PDB entry 4KH4 | X-ray diffraction, 3.00 A resolution | chains A and B

== Chain A (and B) ==
Name: Nucleoside-triphosphatase 2
Source organism: Toxoplasma gondii
Notes: EC 3.6.1.15; chain B of this document is another copy of the same molecule, construct and numbering; everything in this record applies to it too
UniProtKB: Q27895 (NTP2_TOXGO); numbering as in UniProt (aligned over 26-628)
Amino-acid sequence (611 residues; numbered 25 to 635; the number before each row is that of its first residue):
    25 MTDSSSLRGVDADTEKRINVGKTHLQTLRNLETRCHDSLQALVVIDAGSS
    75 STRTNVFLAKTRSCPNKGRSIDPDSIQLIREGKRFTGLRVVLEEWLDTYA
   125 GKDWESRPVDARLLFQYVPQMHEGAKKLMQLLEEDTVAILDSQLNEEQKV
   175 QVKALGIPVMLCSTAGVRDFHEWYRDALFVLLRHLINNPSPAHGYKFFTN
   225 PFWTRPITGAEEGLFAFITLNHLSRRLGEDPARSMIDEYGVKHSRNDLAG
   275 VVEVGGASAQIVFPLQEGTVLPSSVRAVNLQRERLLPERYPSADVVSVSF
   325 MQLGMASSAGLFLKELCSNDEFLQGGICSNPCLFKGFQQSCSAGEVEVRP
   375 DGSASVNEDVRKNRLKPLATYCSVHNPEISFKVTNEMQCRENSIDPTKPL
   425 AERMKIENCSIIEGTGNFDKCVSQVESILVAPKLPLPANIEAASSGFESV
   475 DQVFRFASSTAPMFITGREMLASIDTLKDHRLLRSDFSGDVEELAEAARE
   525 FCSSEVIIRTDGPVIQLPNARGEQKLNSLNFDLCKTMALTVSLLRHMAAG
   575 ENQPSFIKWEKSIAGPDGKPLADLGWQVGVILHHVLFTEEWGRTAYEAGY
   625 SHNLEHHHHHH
Disordered / not traced: 25-34, 543-545, 630-635 (chain B: 25-36, 630-635)
Construct notes: initiating methionine (25); engineered mutation Ser-258 (Cys in Q27895), Ser-268 (Cys in Q27895); expression tag (629-635)
Cystine bridges: Cys-59/Cys-88, Cys-341/Cys-352, Cys-356/Cys-445, Cys-365/Cys-433, Cys-396/Cys-413, Cys-526/Cys-558
Residues lining bound ligands: AMP-PNP (ANP; phosphoaminophosphonic acid-adenylate ester): Asp-70, Gly-72, Ser-73, Ser-74, Ser-75, Arg-77, Arg-108, Thr-188, Ala-189, Gly-190, Glu-236, Gly-279, Gly-280, Ala-281, Ser-282
Swiss-Prot annotation at these positions:
  - active site: Glu-236 (Proton acceptor)
  - glycosylation: Asn-432 (N-linked (GlcNAc...) asparagine)
  - natural variant: Lys-91 (K91R: In strain: Beverley), Gln-101 (Q101R: In strain: Beverley)

== Interface between chain A and chain B ==
Contacting residue pairs (41):
  Phe-139(A) / Val-294(B)  hydrophobic
  Phe-194(A) / Ser-297(B)  hydrogen bond (backbone-side chain)
  Glu-196(A) / Pro-296(B)
  Glu-196(A) / Ser-297(B)  hydrogen bond (backbone-backbone)
  Asp-200(A) / Ser-297(B)
  Val-294(A) / Trp-197(B)  hydrophobic
  Leu-295(A) / Trp-197(B)
  Leu-295(A) / Asp-200(B)
  Pro-296(A) / Glu-196(B)
  Ser-297(A) / Phe-194(B)  hydrogen bond (side chain-backbone)
  Ser-297(A) / Glu-196(B)  hydrogen bond (backbone-backbone)
  Ser-297(A) / Arg-199(B)
  Ser-297(A) / Asp-200(B)
  Ser-298(A) / Glu-402(B)  hydrogen bond
  Arg-308(A) / Arg-308(B)
  Glu-402(A) / Ser-298(B)  hydrogen bond
  Phe-405(A) / Gln-476(B)  hydrogen bond (backbone-side chain)
  Phe-405(A) / Phe-480(B)  hydrophobic
  Lys-406(A) / Gly-470(B)
  Lys-406(A) / Glu-472(B)
  Lys-406(A) / Gln-476(B)
  Val-407(A) / Lys-457(B)
  Thr-408(A) / Pro-459(B)
  Thr-408(A) / Glu-472(B)  hydrogen bond
  Lys-457(A) / Val-407(B)
  Leu-458(A) / Val-407(B)  hydrophobic
  Leu-458(A) / Thr-408(B)
  Pro-459(A) / Thr-408(B)
  Ile-464(A) / Ala-467(B)
  Ile-464(A) / Ser-468(B)
  Ala-467(A) / Ile-464(B)
  Ser-468(A) / Ile-464(B)
  Ser-468(A) / Ser-468(B)
  Gly-470(A) / Lys-406(B)  hydrogen bond (backbone-side chain)
  Glu-472(A) / Lys-406(B)
  Glu-472(A) / Thr-408(B)  hydrogen bond
  Gln-476(A) / Phe-405(B)  hydrogen bond (side chain-backbone)
  Gln-476(A) / Lys-406(B)
  Arg-479(A) / Phe-405(B)
  Phe-480(A) / Pro-401(B)  hydrophobic
  Phe-480(A) / Phe-405(B)  hydrophobic
Also at the interface, not in a pair above, chain A (34 interface residues in all): His-195, Trp-197, Arg-199, Phe-226, Arg-306, Pro-401, Phe-471, Glu-575
Also at the interface, not in a pair above, chain B (31 interface residues in all): Arg-136, Phe-139, Phe-226, Leu-295, Arg-306, Arg-479

== Overview ==
Chain A and chain B form an interface of 34 and 31 residues respectively; the contacts include 11 hydrogen
bonds. Polar contacts include Phe-194(A)/Ser-297(B), Ser-298(A)/Glu-402(B) and Phe-405(A)/Gln-476(B). Chain A
binds AMP-PNP. Curated annotation (UniProt) lists active-site residue Glu-236(A) on chain A.
Both chains are Nucleoside-triphosphatase 2 (Toxoplasma gondii). Entry 4KH4 (Toxoplasma gondii NTPDase1
C258S/C268S in complex with Mg and AMPPNP) was determined by X-ray diffraction, deposited together with 4KH5
and 4KH6.
